1CGK - chain A; structure by X-ray diffraction, 1.84 A resolution.

== Chain A ==
Protein: Protein (chalcone synthase)
Source organism: Medicago sativa
Notes: EC 2.3.1.74
UniProtKB: P30074 (CHS2_MEDSA); residues 1-389 here = UniProt positions 1-389
Chain sequence (389 residues; each row starts with the number of its first residue):
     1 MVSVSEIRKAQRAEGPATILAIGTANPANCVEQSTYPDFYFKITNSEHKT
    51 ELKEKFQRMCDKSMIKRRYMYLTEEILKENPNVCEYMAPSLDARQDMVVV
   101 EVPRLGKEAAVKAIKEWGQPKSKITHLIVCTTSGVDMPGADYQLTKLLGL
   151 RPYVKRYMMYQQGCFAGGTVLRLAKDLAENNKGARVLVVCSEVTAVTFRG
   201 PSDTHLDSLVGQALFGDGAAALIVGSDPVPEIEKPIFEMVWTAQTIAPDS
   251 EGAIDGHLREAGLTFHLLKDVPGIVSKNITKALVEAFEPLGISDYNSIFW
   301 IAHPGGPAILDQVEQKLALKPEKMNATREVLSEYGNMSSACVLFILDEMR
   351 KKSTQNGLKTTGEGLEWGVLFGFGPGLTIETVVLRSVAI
Unresolved in the structure: 1-2
Swiss-Prot annotation at these positions:
  - active site: Cys164 (Acyl-thioester intermediate)
  - binding site (CoA): Lys55 to Lys62, Ala308
  - binding site (substrate): Thr197, Gly216, Asp217
  - mutagenesis: Cys164 (C164A/D/S: Loss of activity), Phe215 (F215S/W/Y: Drastically reduces catalytic efficiency), Gly256 (G256A: Decreases catalytic efficiency 2-fold; G256F/L: Drastically reduces catalytic efficiency; G256V: Decreases catalytic efficiency 7-fold), Phe265 (F265V: Decreases catalytic efficiency 2-fold), His303 (H303A/D/N/T: Drastically reduces catalytic efficiency; H303Q: Decreases catalytic efficiency 13-fold), Asn336 (N336A/D/H/K/Q: Drastically reduces catalytic efficiency)
Residues lining bound ligands: naringenin (NAR): Thr132, Ser133, Met137, Gly163, Cys164, Glu192, Val193, Thr194, Thr197, Phe215, Gly216, Asp217, Ile254, Asp255, Gly256, Leu263, Thr264, Phe265, Asn336, Met337, Ser338, Pro375
What the authors report for this chain:
  - binding site for naringenin: Thr132, Ser133, Met137, Cys164, Glu192, Thr194, Thr197, Phe215, Gly216, Ile254, Gly256, Phe265, Ser338, Pro375
  - catalytic residues: Asn336 (proposed by the authors, not directly observed)
  - catalytic residues: Phe215 (by similarity / conservation)

== Overview ==
Bound to chain A: naringenin. UniProt lists active-site residue Cys164, 9 CoA-binding residues, 3
substrate-binding residues and 6 mutagenesis sites. From the paper: catalytic residues Asn336 and Phe215; a
binding site for naringenin at Thr132, Ser133 and Met137 among others.
Chain A is Protein (chalcone synthase) (Medicago sativa); the structure, Chalcone synthase from alfalfa
complexed with naringenin, was determined by X-ray diffraction (same publication as 1CGZ, 1CHW, 1CML, 1BQ6 and
1BI5).
